PDB entry 1FE0 | X-ray diffraction, 1.75 A resolution | chains A and B

# Chain A (and B)
Molecule: Copper transport protein ATOX1
Organism: Homo sapiens
Notes: chain B of this document is another copy of the same molecule, construct and numbering; everything in this record applies to it too
UniProtKB: O00244 (ATOX1_HUMAN); numbering as in UniProt (aligned over 1-68)
Chain sequence (68 residues; row label = number of the first residue in the row):
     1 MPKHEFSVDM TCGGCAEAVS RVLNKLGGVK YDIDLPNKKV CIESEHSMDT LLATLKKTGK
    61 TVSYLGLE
Unresolved in the structure: 1, 68 (chain B: fully traced)
Bound ions: Cd2+: Cys12, Cys15 (shared with Cys12(B), Cys15(B) of chain B)
Curated features (UniProtKB/Swiss-Prot):
  - binding site (Cu cation): Cys12, Cys15
  - modified residue: Ser47 (Phosphoserine), Lys60 (N6-acetyllysine)
  - mutagenesis: Cys15 (C15A: Impairs Cu(+)-bridged heterodimer formation with ATP7A), Arg21 (R21E: Has no overall effect on Cu(+)-bridged heterodimer formation with ATP7A), Val22 (V22A: Has no overall effect on Cu(+)-bridged heterodimer formation with ATP7A), Thr58 (T58A: Has no overall effect on Cu(+)-bridged heterodimer formation with ATP7A)

# Chain A / chain B interface
Pairs across the interface - 25 pairs, chain A then chain B:
  Thr11(A) - Cys12(B)  hydrogen bond
  Thr11(A) - Gly14(B)
  Cys12(A) - Thr11(B)  hydrogen bond
  Cys12(A) - Cys12(B)  hydrophobic
  Cys12(A) - Cys15(B)  hydrophobic
  Gly14(A) - Thr11(B)
  Gly14(A) - Lys60(B)
  Cys15(A) - Cys12(B)  hydrophobic
  Cys15(A) - Cys15(B)  hydrophobic
  Ala18(A) - Thr58(B)
  Ala18(A) - Gly59(B)
  Arg21(A) - Gly59(B)
  Arg21(A) - Thr61(B)  hydrogen bond
  Val22(A) - Lys57(B)
  Val22(A) - Gly59(B)
  Lys57(A) - Val22(B)
  Lys57(A) - Lys57(B)
  Thr58(A) - Ala18(B)
  Thr58(A) - Val22(B)
  Thr58(A) - Lys57(B)
  Thr58(A) - Thr58(B)
  Gly59(A) - Ala18(B)
  Gly59(A) - Arg21(B)  hydrogen bond (backbone-side chain)
  Gly59(A) - Val22(B)
  Thr61(A) - Arg21(B)
Interface residues without a listed pair, chain A (12 interface residues in all): Lys60

# Summary
Chain A and chain B each contribute 12 residues to their interface, with 4 hydrogen bonds. Polar contacts
include Thr11(A)-Cys12(B), Arg21(A)-Thr61(B) and Gly59(A)-Arg21(B). Cys12(A) and Cys15(A) coordinate Cd2+.
UniProt lists Cu cation-binding residues Cys12(A) and Cys15(A) and 4 mutagenesis sites on chain A.
Chain A and chain B are both Copper transport protein ATOX1 (Homo sapiens); the structure, Crystal structure
of cadmium-HAH1, was determined by X-ray diffraction together with 1FE4 and 1FEE from the same study.
